Entry 3BGD (X-ray diffraction, 2.00 A resolution); this record covers chain A.

# Chain A
Name: Thiopurine S-methyltransferase
From: Mus musculus
Notes: EC 2.1.1.67
UniProtKB: O55060 (TPMT_MOUSE); numbering as in UniProt (aligned over 1-240)
Chain sequence (260 residues; row label = number of the first residue in the row; numbers below 1 keep their minus sign (Met-19 is residue -19)):
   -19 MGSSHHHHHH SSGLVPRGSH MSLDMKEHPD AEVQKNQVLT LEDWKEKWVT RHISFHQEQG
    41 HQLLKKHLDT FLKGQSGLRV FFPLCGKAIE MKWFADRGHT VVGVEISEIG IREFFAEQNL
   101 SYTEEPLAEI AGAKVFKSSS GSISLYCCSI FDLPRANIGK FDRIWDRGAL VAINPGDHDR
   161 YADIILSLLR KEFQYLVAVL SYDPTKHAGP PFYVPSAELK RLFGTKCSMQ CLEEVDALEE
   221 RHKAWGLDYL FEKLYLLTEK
Unresolved in the structure: -19 to 8
Differences from the reference sequence: expression tag (-19 to 0)
Curated features (UniProtKB/Swiss-Prot):
  - binding site (S-adenosyl-L-methionine): Trp24 to Phe35, Leu64, Glu85, Ser129, Ile130, Arg147
  - binding site (substrate): Phe35
  - modified residue: Ser34 (Phosphoserine), Lys53 (N6-acetyllysine)
  - natural variant: Ile69 (I69V: In strain: C57BL/6J)
Residues lining bound ligands:
  - 9H-purine-6-thiol (PM6), molecule 1: Trp24, Phe35, Arg147, Gly148, Val151, Ala152, Leu180, Pro190, Pro191, Trp225
  - 9H-purine-6-thiol (PM6), molecule 2: His47, Thr50, Phe51, Gln174, Leu176, Leu212, Leu236
  - S-adenosylhomocysteine (SAH): Leu21, Trp24, Trp28, Phe35, His36, Pro63, Leu64, Cys65, Gly66, Ala68, Val84, Glu85, Ile86, Ser87, Cys128, Ser129, Ile130, Phe131, Arg147, Gly148, Ala152
From the paper describing this entry:
  - binding site for S-adenosylhomocysteine: Trp28, Leu64, Glu85, Ile86, Ile130, Arg147
  - binding site for 9H-purine-6-thiol: Phe35, Arg147, Pro190, Pro191, Arg221
  - conformationally variable residues (loop rearrangement, order/disorder transition): Arg31 to Gln55, Glu220 to Trp225
  - mutagenesis - R147E: decreased catalytic activity on 6-mercaptopurine
  - mutagenesis - R147A, R147H, R221A, R221E, R221H: unchanged catalytic activity

# Overview
Ligands of chain A: S-adenosylhomocysteine and 9H-purine-6-thiol. From UniProt: 17
S-adenosyl-L-methionine-binding residues and substrate-binding residue Phe35. From the paper: a binding site
for S-adenosylhomocysteine at Trp28, Leu64 and Glu85 among others; R147E reduces catalytic activity on
6-mercaptopurine; 6 substitutions were tested in all.
Chain A is Thiopurine S-methyltransferase (Mus musculus); the structure, Thiopurine S-Methyltransferase, was
determined by X-ray diffraction (same publication as 3BGI).
